6LKT - chains A and B; structure by X-ray diffraction, 1.80 A resolution.

# Chain A
Protein: antibody Fab fragment H chain
Source organism: Mus musculus
Notes: antibody fragment or engineered binder
Amino-acid sequence (217 residues; numbered 1 to 212 plus 5 insertion-coded residues; the number before each row is that of its first residue; a row labelled like 72A-72C holds insertion residues (72A, then the next letters in order)):
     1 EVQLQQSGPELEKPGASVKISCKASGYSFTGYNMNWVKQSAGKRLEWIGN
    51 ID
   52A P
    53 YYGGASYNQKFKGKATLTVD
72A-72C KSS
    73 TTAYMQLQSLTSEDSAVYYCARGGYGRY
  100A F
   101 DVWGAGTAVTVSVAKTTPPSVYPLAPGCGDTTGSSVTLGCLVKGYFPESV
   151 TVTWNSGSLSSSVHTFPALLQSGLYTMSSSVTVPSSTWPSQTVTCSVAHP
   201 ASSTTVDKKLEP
Disulfide bonds: Cys22-Cys92, Cys140-Cys195

# Chain B
Protein: antibody Fab Fragment L-chain
Source organism: Mus musculus
Notes: antibody fragment or engineered binder
Amino-acid sequence (210 residues; each row starts with the number of its first residue; note: 2 numbers in that range are skipped by the numbering (no residue carries them; nothing is unmodelled there)):
     1 QIVLTQSPATMSASPGMKVTMTCSASSSI
    31 SYMHWYQQKPGTSPKRWIYDTSKLASGVPARFSGSGSGTSYSLTISNMES
    81 EDAATYYCHQRSRY
    96 HTFGGGTRLEIKRADAAPTVSIFPPSSEQLTSGGASVVCFLNNFYPKDIN
   146 VKWKIDGSERQNGVLNSWTDQDSKDSTYSMSSTLTLTKDEYERHNSYTCE
   196 ATHKTSTSPIVKSFNRN
Disulfide bonds: Cys23-Cys88, Cys134-Cys194

# Chain A / chain B interface
Residue-residue contacts - 79 pairs, chain A then chain B:
  Asn35(A) - His96(B)
  Val37(A) - Phe98(B)  hydrophobic
  Gln39(A) - Gln38(B)  hydrogen bond
  Gln39(A) - Tyr87(B)  hydrogen bond
  Lys43(A) - Tyr87(B)  hydrogen bond (backbone-side chain)
  Arg44(A) - Tyr87(B)
  Arg44(A) - Gly100(B)
  Leu45(A) - Pro44(B)  hydrophobic
  Leu45(A) - Tyr87(B)  hydrophobic
  Leu45(A) - Phe98(B)
  Trp47(A) - His96(B)
  Trp47(A) - Phe98(B)
  Tyr91(A) - Gln38(B)  hydrogen bond
  Tyr91(A) - Thr42(B)
  Tyr91(A) - Ser43(B)
  Tyr91(A) - Pro44(B)
  Gly98(A) - Arg91(B)  hydrogen bond (backbone-side chain)
  Gly98(A) - His96(B)
  Arg99(A) - Tyr32(B)
  Arg99(A) - His34(B)
  Arg99(A) - Asp50(B)  salt bridge
  Arg99(A) - His89(B)
  Arg99(A) - His96(B)
  Tyr100(A) - His34(B)
  Tyr100(A) - Tyr36(B)
  Tyr100(A) - Arg46(B)
  Tyr100(A) - Tyr49(B)  hydrophobic
  Tyr100(A) - Asp50(B)
  Phe100A(A) - Tyr36(B)  hydrogen bond (backbone-side chain)
  Phe100A(A) - Arg46(B)
  Phe100A(A) - His89(B)
  Phe100A(A) - His96(B)
  Phe100A(A) - Phe98(B)  hydrophobic
  Asp101(A) - Arg46(B)
  Trp103(A) - Tyr36(B)
  Trp103(A) - Ser43(B)
  Trp103(A) - Pro44(B)
  Gly104(A) - Ser43(B)
  Tyr122(A) - Ser121(B)
  Tyr122(A) - Glu123(B)
  Tyr122(A) - Gln124(B)
  Pro123(A) - Ser121(B)
  Pro123(A) - Glu123(B)
  Leu124(A) - Phe118(B)
  Leu124(A) - Val133(B)  hydrophobic
  Leu124(A) - Phe135(B)  hydrophobic
  Ala125(A) - Phe118(B)
  Ala125(A) - Pro119(B)
  Pro126(A) - Phe118(B)
  Gly127(A) - Pro119(B)
  Asp130(A) - Lys207(B)  salt bridge
  Thr137(A) - Ser116(B)
  Thr137(A) - Phe118(B)
  Gly139(A) - Phe135(B)
  Leu141(A) - Ser131(B)
  Lys143(A) - Gln124(B)
  Lys143(A) - Ser131(B)
  His164(A) - Asn137(B)
  His164(A) - Asn138(B)  hydrogen bond
  His164(A) - Ser174(B)  hydrogen bond
  Thr165(A) - Thr164(B)
  Phe166(A) - Phe135(B)  hydrophobic
  Phe166(A) - Asn137(B)
  Phe166(A) - Ser162(B)
  Phe166(A) - Thr164(B)
  Phe166(A) - Ser174(B)
  Phe166(A) - Met175(B)
  Phe166(A) - Ser176(B)
  Pro167(A) - Ser162(B)  hydrogen bond (backbone-side chain)
  Pro167(A) - Trp163(B)
  Leu169(A) - Leu160(B)  hydrophobic
  Leu169(A) - Asn161(B)
  Gln171(A) - Leu160(B)
  Ser178(A) - Phe135(B)
  Ser178(A) - Ser176(B)  hydrogen bond
  Ser179(A) - Phe135(B)
  Ser180(A) - Phe135(B)
  Ser180(A) - Asn137(B)  hydrogen bond
  Lys208(A) - Glu123(B)  salt bridge
Interface residues without a listed pair, chain A (41 interface residues in all): Glu46, Asn50, Tyr59, Ala105, Leu138
Interface residues without a listed pair, chain B (41 interface residues in all): Tyr94, Gly99, Ile117, Ser127, Ser208

# In short
The chain A/chain B interface involves 41 residues from each chain, with 11 hydrogen bonds and 3 salt bridges.
Polar contacts include Arg99(A)-Asp50(B), Asp130(A)-Lys207(B) and Lys208(A)-Glu123(B).
Here chain A is antibody Fab fragment H chain and chain B is antibody Fab Fragment L-chain, both from Mus
musculus. Entry 6LKT (Crystal structure of the Fab fragment of murine monoclonal antibody KH-1 against Human
herpesvirus 6B) was determined by X-ray diffraction, deposited together with 6LTG.
